9ITW - chains L and Z of the 16 polymer chains in the assembly; structure by electron microscopy, 4.08 A resolution (low resolution: residue-level contacts below are approximate; hydrogen-bond / salt-bridge calls are withheld).

Chain L:
Name: ATP synthase subunit c
From: Chloroflexus aurantiacus J-10-fl
Reference sequence: A9WGS9 (ATPL_CHLAA); residue numbers follow UniProt; this construct covers 1-76
Amino-acid sequence (76 residues; row label = number of the first residue in the row):
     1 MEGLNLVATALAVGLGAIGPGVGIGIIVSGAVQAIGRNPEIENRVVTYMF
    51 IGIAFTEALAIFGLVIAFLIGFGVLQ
Unresolved in the structure: 74-76
Curated features (UniProtKB/Swiss-Prot):
  - site: Glu-57 (Reversibly protonated during proton transport)

Chain Z:
Name: ATP synthase subunit a
From: Chloroflexus aurantiacus J-10-fl
Reference sequence: A9WGT0 (A9WGT0_CHLAA); numbering as in UniProt (aligned over 1-312)
Amino-acid sequence (312 residues; numbered 1 to 312; the number before each row is that of its first residue):
     1 MSTRTRNILIIVGALIISIASRFFLYTGPPHVEVAAEVIFDGIPGFPITN
    51 SFVVAIIIDIFVIALAVAATRNLQMVPRGLQNVMEFILESLYNLFRNINA
   101 KYVATAFPLVATIFLFVLFGNWFGLLPGVGSIGVCHEKKEEHAVVDERLA
   151 LAAPAAPLSSVAAAEGEEIHDTCAAQGKKLVPLFRAPAADLNFTFAIAVI
   201 SFVFIEYWGFRALGPGYLKKFFNTNGIMSFVGIIEFISELVKPFALAFRL
   251 FGNIFAGEVLLVVMAFLVPLLLPLPFYGFEVFVGFIQALIFALLTYAFLN
   301 IAVTGHDEEHAH
Unresolved in the structure: 1-11, 137-168, 305-312
Cystine bridges: Cys-135/Cys-173

How chain L and chain Z interact:
Pairs across the interface (11; chain L residue first):
  Ile-51(L) / Phe-282(Z)
  Ala-54(L) / Phe-279(Z)
  Ala-54(L) / Phe-282(Z)
  Phe-55(L) / Ile-286(Z)
  Ala-58(L) / Phe-279(Z)
  Ile-61(L) / Leu-260(Z)
  Ile-61(L) / Phe-276(Z)
  Phe-62(L) / Ala-256(Z)
  Val-65(L) / Leu-260(Z)
  Val-65(L) / Val-263(Z)
  Leu-69(L) / Val-263(Z)
Interface residues without a listed pair, chain L (10 interface residues in all): Phe-68, Phe-72
Interface residues without a listed pair, chain Z (10 interface residues in all): Val-259, Phe-266, Leu-267

Overview:
Chain L and chain Z each contribute 10 residues to their interface.
Here chain L is ATP synthase subunit c and chain Z is ATP synthase subunit a, both from Chloroflexus
aurantiacus J-10-fl. Entry 9ITW (Chloroflexus aurantiacus ADP-bound ATP synthase, state 1, focused refinement
of FO and peripheral stalk) was determined by electron microscopy, deposited together with 9ITJ, 9ITK, 9ITL,
9ITM, 9ITN, 9ITO and 11 further entries.
